PDB entry 7UBN | electron microscopy, 3.36 A resolution | chains 2 and D of the 11 polymer chains in the assembly

== Chain 2 ==
Molecule: 61-nt DNA strand
Sequence (61 nucleotides; numbered 1 to 61; the number before each row is that of its first residue):
     1 CTACCACAACGAGTTACCTCTCCGTCATAAGTGTCAAATTTACCCAATTT
    51 TATTCAATAAG
Unresolved in the structure: 1-2, 24-28, 60-61

== Chain D ==
Protein: DNA-directed RNA polymerase subunit beta'
Source organism: Escherichia coli
Notes: EC 2.7.7.6
Reference sequence: P0A8T7 (RPOC_ECOLI); residues 1-1407 here = UniProt positions 1-1407
Sequence (1430 residues; row label = number of the first residue in the row):
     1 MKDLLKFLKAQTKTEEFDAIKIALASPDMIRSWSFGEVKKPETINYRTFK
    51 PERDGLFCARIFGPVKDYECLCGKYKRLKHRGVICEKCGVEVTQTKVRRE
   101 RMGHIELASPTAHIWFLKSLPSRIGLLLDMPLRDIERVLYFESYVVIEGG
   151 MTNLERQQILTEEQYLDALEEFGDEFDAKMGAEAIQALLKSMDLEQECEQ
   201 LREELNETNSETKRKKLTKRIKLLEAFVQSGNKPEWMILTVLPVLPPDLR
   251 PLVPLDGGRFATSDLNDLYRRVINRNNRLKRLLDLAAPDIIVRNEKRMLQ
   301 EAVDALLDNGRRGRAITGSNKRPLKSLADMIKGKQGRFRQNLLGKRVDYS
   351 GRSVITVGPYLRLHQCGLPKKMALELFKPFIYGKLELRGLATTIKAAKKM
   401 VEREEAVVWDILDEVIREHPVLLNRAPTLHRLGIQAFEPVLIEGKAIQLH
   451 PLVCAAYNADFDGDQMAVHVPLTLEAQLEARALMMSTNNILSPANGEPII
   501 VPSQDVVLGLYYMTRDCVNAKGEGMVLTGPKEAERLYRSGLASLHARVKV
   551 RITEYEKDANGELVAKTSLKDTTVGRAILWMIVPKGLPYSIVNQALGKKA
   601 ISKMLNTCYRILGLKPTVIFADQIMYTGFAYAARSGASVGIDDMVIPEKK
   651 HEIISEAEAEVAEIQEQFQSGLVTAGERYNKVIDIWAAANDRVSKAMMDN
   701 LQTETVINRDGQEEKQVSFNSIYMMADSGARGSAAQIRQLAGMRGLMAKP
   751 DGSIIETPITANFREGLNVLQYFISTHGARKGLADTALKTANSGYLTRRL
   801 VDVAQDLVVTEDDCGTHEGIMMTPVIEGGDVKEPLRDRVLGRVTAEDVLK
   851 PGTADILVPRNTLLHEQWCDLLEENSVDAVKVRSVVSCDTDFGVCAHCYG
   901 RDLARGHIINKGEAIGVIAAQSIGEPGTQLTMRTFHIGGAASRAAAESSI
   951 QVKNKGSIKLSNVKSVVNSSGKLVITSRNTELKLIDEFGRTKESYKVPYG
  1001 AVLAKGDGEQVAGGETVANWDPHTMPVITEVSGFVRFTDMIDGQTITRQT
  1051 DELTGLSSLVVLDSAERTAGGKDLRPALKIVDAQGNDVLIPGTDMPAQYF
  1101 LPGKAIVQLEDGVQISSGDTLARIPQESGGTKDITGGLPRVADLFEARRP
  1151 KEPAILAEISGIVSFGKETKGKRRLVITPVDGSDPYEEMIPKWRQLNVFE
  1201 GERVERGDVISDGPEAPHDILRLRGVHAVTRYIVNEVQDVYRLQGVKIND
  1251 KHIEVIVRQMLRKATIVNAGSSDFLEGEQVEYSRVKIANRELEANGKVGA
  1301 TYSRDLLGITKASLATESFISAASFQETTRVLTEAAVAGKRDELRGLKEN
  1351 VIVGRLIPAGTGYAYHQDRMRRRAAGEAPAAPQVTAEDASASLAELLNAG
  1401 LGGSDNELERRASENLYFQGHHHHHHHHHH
Unresolved in the structure: 1-14, 931-956, 1127-1135, 1377-1430
Construct notes: expression tag (1408-1430)
Metal / ion sites: Zn2+ site 1: Cys-70, Cys-72, Cys-85, Cys-88; Mg2+: Asp-460, Asp-462, Asp-464 (shared with 1 residue of chain R); Zn2+ site 2: Cys-814, Gly-815, Thr-816
Curated features (UniProtKB/Swiss-Prot):
  - binding site (Zn(2+)): Cys-70, Cys-72, Cys-85, Cys-88, Cys-814, Cys-888, Cys-895, Cys-898
  - binding site (Mg(2+)): Asp-460, Asp-462, Asp-464
  - modified residue: Lys-983 (N6-acetyllysine)
  - mutagenesis: Gln-504 (Q504P: Resistant to antibiotics salinamide A and B), Asn-690 (N690D: Resistant to antibiotics salinamide A and B), Met-697 (M697V: Resistant to antibiotics salinamide A and B), Ala-735 (A735T: Resistant to antibiotics salinamide A and B), Arg-738 (R738C/H/P/S: Resistant to antibiotics salinamide A and B), Ala-748 (A748E: Resistant to antibiotics salinamide A and B), Pro-758 (P758S/T: Resistant to antibiotics salinamide A and B), Phe-763 (F763C: Resistant to antibiotics salinamide A and B), Ser-775 (S775A: Resistant to antibiotics salinamide A and B), Ala-779 (A779T/V: Resistant to antibiotics salinamide A and B), Arg-780 (R780C: Resistant to antibiotics salinamide A and B), Gly-782 (G782A/C: Resistant to antibiotics salinamide A and B), 1 further mutagenesis entry in UniProt

== Chain 2 / chain D interface ==
Residue-residue contacts - 18 pairs, chain 2 then chain D:
  DC10(2) with Arg-311(D), salt bridge to the phosphate
  DA12(2) with Tyr-795(D), sugar contact; Gln-1326(D), sugar contact
  DG13(2) with Arg-339(D), salt bridge to the phosphate; Tyr-795(D), sugar contact
  DT14(2) with Lys-334(D), salt bridge to the phosphate; Thr-790(D), hydrogen bond to the base; Ala-791(D), sugar contact; Gly-794(D), sugar contact
  DT15(2) with Lys-334(D), salt bridge to the phosphate; Arg-339(D), salt bridge to the phosphate; Ala-426(D), base contact
  DA16(2) with Ala-426(D), sugar contact
  DC17(2) with Arg-346(D), salt bridge to the phosphate; Arg-352(D), sugar contact
  DC23(2) with Leu-255(D), base contact; Arg-259(D), phosphate contact
  DA29(2) with Arg-47(D), salt bridge to the phosphate
Also at the interface, not in a pair above, chain 2 (11 interface residues in all): DA3, DG11
Also at the interface, not in a pair above, chain D (20 interface residues in all): Ser-210, Gly-310, Lys-332, Pro-427, Glu-1327, Thr-1329

== Summary ==
The interface between chain 2 and chain D involves 11 residues on one side and 20 on the other; the contacts
include 1 hydrogen bond and 7 salt bridges. Among the polar pairs are DT14(2)/Thr-790(D), DC10(2)/Arg-311(D)
and DG13(2)/Arg-339(D).
Here chain 2 is a 61-nt DNA strand and chain D is DNA-directed RNA polymerase subunit beta' (Escherichia
coli). Entry 7UBN (Transcription antitermination complex: NusA-containing "engaged" Qlambda-loading complex)
was determined by electron microscopy, deposited together with 7UBJ, 7UBL and 7UBM.
